PDB entry 6KLS | electron microscopy, 3.30 A resolution | chains A and F of the 6 polymer chains in the assembly

== Chain A ==
Name: Rieske-I iron sulfur protein
Organism: Aquifex aeolicus (strain VF5)
UniProtKB: O66460 (O66460_AQUAE); residue numbers follow UniProt; this construct covers 1-181
Sequence (181 residues; row label = number of the first residue in the row):
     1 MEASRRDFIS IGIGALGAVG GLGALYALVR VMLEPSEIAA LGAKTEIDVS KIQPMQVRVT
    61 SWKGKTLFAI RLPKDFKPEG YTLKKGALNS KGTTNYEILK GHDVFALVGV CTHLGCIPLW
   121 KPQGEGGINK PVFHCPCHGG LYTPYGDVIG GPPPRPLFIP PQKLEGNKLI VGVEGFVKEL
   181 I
Not modelled in the structure: 1-7, 76-95, 122-130, 171-181
Disulfide bonds: Cys116-Cys137
Bound ions: 2Fe-2S cluster Fe: Cys111, His113, Cys135, His138
Ligand contacts:
  - DLX (2-[(2E,6E,10Z,14Z,18Z,23R)-3,7,11,15,19,23,27-heptamethyloctacosa-2,6,10,14,18-pentaenyl]naphthalene-1,4-dione): Gly17, Gly21, Gly23, Ala24, Leu25, Tyr26, Ala27, Leu28, Arg30
  - 2Fe-2S cluster (FES): Cys111, His113, Leu114, Gly115, Cys116, Cys135, Cys137, His138, Gly139, Gly140, Pro152
From the paper describing this entry:
  - 2Fe-2S cluster coordination: Cys111, His113, Cys135, His138
  - binding site for 2Fe-2S cluster: Cys111, His113, Cys116, Cys135, Cys137, His138
  - binding site for DLX: Tyr26, Arg30

== Chain F ==
Name: Cytochrome c
Organism: Aquifex aeolicus (strain VF5)
UniProtKB: O66458 (O66458_AQUAE); residues 1-240 here = UniProt positions 1-240
Sequence (240 residues; row label = number of the first residue in the row):
     1 MNTWGLIKTI FFAGSTLVFF FLLWFYNPFK HVEHYEVDEE VKAIIDNPWK KTESGKTIAE
    61 EGRELFIASC SSCHSLRYDG IYIMSVAANP KWKNIEKTSG RPVYRFGTLY KDRFFVPKDV
   121 YEAFAHDDIQ GLKASLGQVP PDLSSMYLAR GEGYLYQFIL NPQKVLPGTT MPQLFNPQFD
   181 PQAKEKVAKI VAYMKSVNTP PPKESAKRTV MGVIVIAYFI VMGLLLWKYR ENLLKRLGYH
Not modelled in the structure: 1-2, 239-240
Bound ions: heme c Fe near His74 (its only coordinating residue here)
Ligand contacts:
  - DLX (2-[(2E,6E,10Z,14Z,18Z,23R)-3,7,11,15,19,23,27-heptamethyloctacosa-2,6,10,14,18-pentaenyl]naphthalene-1,4-dione): Glu204, Lys207, Arg208, Met211, Val215, Tyr218, Phe219
  - heme c (HEC): Phe66, Ser69, Cys70, Cys73, His74, Leu136, Gln138, Pro140, Leu143, Met146, Arg150, Tyr154, Leu155, Phe158, Ile159, Leu166, Thr169, Thr170, Met171, Pro172, Leu174, Ile190, Met194
From the paper describing this entry:
  - binding site for heme c: Cys70, Cys73, Leu136, Phe158, Ile159, Met171
  - binding site for DLX: Glu204, Lys207, Met211
  - binding site for phosphatidylglycerol: Leu17, Phe19, Phe20

== How chain A and chain F interact ==
Residue-residue contacts (13; chain A residue first):
  Cys116(A) - Gln138(F)  hydrogen bond
  Pro136(A) - Leu136(F)
  Pro136(A) - Gly137(F)
  Pro136(A) - Thr170(F)
  Cys137(A) - Leu136(F)
  Cys137(A) - Gly137(F)
  Cys137(A) - Gln138(F)  hydrogen bond (side chain-backbone)
  Cys137(A) - Gly168(F)
  Cys137(A) - Thr169(F)
  Cys137(A) - Thr170(F)
  His138(A) - Leu166(F)
  His138(A) - Gly168(F)  hydrogen bond (side chain-backbone)
  His138(A) - Thr169(F)  hydrogen bond
Other interface residues (no listed pair), chain A (6 interface residues in all): Leu114, Ile117
Other interface residues (no listed pair), chain F (9 interface residues in all): Lys133, Ser135

== Overview ==
6 residues of chain A face 9 of chain F across their interface, with 4 hydrogen bonds. Polar pairs include
Cys116(A)-Gln138(F), Cys137(A)-Gln138(F) and His138(A)-Gly168(F). From the paper: a binding site for 2Fe-2S
cluster at Cys111(A), His113(A) and Cys116(A) among others; a binding site for heme c at Cys70(F), Cys73(F)
and Leu136(F) among others.
Here chain A is Rieske-I iron sulfur protein and chain F is Cytochrome c, both from Aquifex aeolicus (strain
VF5). Entry 6KLS (Hyperthermophilic respiratory Complex III) was determined by electron microscopy (same
publication as 6KLV).
